1KP3 - chain A; structure by X-ray diffraction, 2.00 A resolution.

Chain A:
Molecule: argininosuccinate synthetase
Organism: Escherichia coli
Notes: EC 6.3.4.5
UniProt: P0A6E4 (ASSY_ECOLI); residue numbers follow UniProt; this construct covers 1-446
Amino-acid sequence (455 residues; each row starts with the number of its first residue):
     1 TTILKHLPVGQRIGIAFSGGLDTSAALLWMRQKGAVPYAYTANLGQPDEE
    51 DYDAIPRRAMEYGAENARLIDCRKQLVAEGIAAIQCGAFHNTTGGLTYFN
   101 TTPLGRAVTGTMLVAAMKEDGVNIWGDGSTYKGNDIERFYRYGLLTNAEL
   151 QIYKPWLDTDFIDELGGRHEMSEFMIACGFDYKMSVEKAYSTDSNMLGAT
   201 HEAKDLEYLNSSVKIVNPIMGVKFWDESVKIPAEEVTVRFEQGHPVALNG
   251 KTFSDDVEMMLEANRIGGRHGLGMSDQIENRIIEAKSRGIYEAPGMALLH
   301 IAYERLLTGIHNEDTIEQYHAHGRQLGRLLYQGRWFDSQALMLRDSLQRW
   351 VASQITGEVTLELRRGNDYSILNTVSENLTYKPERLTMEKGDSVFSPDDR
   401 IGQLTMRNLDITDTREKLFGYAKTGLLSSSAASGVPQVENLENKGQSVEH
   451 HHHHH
Not modelled in the structure: 386-392, 447-455
Differences from the reference sequence: expression tag (447-455)
Residues lining bound ligands:
  - ATP (adenosine-5'-triphosphate): Ala16, Phe17, Ser18, Gly20, Leu21, Asp22, Thr23, Tyr40, Thr41, Ala42, Leu44, Arg106, Thr109, Leu113, Asp127, Gly128, Ser129, Phe139, Arg168, Asp193
  - citrulline (CIR), molecule 1: Tyr98, Thr102, Pro103, Asn134, Asp135, Arg138, Ser191, Thr192, Asp193, Thr200, His201, Glu202, Glu279, Ser287, Tyr291, Tyr331
  - citrulline (CIR), molecule 2: Arg106, Ser129, Thr130, Gly133, Asn134, Asp135, Asp193, Glu202, Glu279, Arg281, Ser287, Tyr331
  - guanidine (GAI), molecule 1: Thr1, Ser396, Asp399, Ile401, Thr405
  - guanidine (GAI), molecule 2: Asp205, Tyr208, Asn210, Ser211

In short:
Bound to chain A: ATP, citrulline and guanidine.
Chain A is argininosuccinate synthetase (Escherichia coli); the structure, Crystal Structure of E. coli
Argininosuccinate Synthetase in Complex with ATP and Citrulline, was determined by X-ray diffraction together
with 1KP2 from the same study.
